7VL9 - chains L and R of the 6 polymer chains in the assembly; structure by electron microscopy, 2.60 A resolution.

Chain L:
Protein: CCL15(26-92)
From: Homo sapiens
UniProt: Q16663 (CCL15_HUMAN); residues 26-92 here correspond to UniProt positions 47-113 (UniProt number = residue number + 21)
Amino-acid sequence (76 residues; each row starts with the number of its first residue):
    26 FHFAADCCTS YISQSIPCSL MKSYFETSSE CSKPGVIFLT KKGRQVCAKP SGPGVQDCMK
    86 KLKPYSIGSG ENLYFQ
Disordered / not traced: 91-101
Construct notes: expression tag (93-101)
Disulfide bonds: Cys32-Cys56, Cys33-Cys72, Cys43-Cys83

Chain R:
Protein: C-C chemokine receptor type 1
From: Homo sapiens
UniProt: P32246 (CCR1_HUMAN); residues 1-355 here = UniProt positions 1-355
Amino-acid sequence (365 residues; numbered -3 to 361; the number before each row is that of its first residue; numbers below 1 keep their minus sign (Gly-3 is residue -3)):
    -3 GGSGMETPNT TEDYDTTTEF DYGDATPCQK VNERAFGAQL LPPLYSLVFV IGLVGNILVV
    57 LVLVQYKRLK NMTSIYLLNL AISDLLFLFT LPFWIDYKLK DDWVFGDAMC KILSGFYYTG
   117 LYSEIFFIIL LTIDRYLAIV HAVFALRART VTFGVITSII IWALAILASM PGLYFSKTQW
   177 EFTHHTCSLH FPHESLREWK LFQALKLNLF GLVLPLLVMI ICYTGIIKIL LRRPNEKKSK
   237 AVRLIFVIMI IFFLFWTPYN LTILISVFQD FLFTHECEQS RHLDLAVQVT EVIAYTHCCV
   297 NPVIYAFVGE RFRKYLRQLF HRRVAVHLVK WLPFLSVDRL ERVSSTSPST GEHELSAGFL
   357 EVLFQ
Disordered / not traced: -3 to 16, 319-361
Construct notes: expression tag (-3 to 0, 356-361)
UniProt features mapped onto this chain:
  - glycosylation: Asn5 (N-linked (GlcNAc...) asparagine)
Disulfide bonds: Cys24-Cys273, Cys106-Cys183
Reported in the primary citation:
  - mutagenesis - C24A: decreased signaling with CCL15(26-92) (chain L)
  - conformationally variable residues (side-chain flip): Trp90, Tyr291
  - contacts within the chain: Tyr113-Tyr291 (hydrogen bond), Tyr255-Tyr291
  - mutagenesis - Y291A: unchanged signaling with CCL15(26-92) (chain L)
  - mutagenesis - Y291A: unchanged signaling in response to CCL15L
  - mutagenesis - Y291F: unchanged signaling in response to CCL15S
  - mutagenesis - Y113A/Y255A: decreased expression
  - mutagenesis - T86A/W90A, Y113F/Y255F: increased signaling with CCL15(26-92) (chain L)

How chain L and chain R interact:
Pairs across the interface (65):
  Phe26(L) with Tyr41(R), hydrophobic; Thr86(R); Trp90(R), hydrophobic; Lys94(R); Tyr113(R), hydrophobic; Glu287(R)
  His27(L) with Asp280(R), salt bridge; Val283(R); Gln284(R); Glu287(R)
  Phe28(L) with Arg30(R); Tyr93(R), hydrophobic; Asp97(R)
  Ala29(L) with Arg30(R), hydrogen bond (backbone-side chain); Asp280(R)
  Ala30(L) with Arg30(R)
  Asp31(L) with Gln25(R); Lys26(R), hydrogen bond (side chain-backbone); Arg30(R), salt bridge
  Cys32(L) with Pro23(R); Cys24(R)
  Thr34(L) with Cys24(R); Glu272(R); Cys273(R)
  Ser35(L) with Ala21(R)
  Tyr36(L) with Ala21(R)
  Gln39(L) with Asp20(R)
  Met46(L) with Tyr18(R), hydrophobic
  Ser48(L) with Phe178(R)
  Phe50(L) with Gln175(R); Glu177(R)
  Glu51(L) with Lys173(R), salt bridge; Gln175(R), hydrogen bond; His186(R)
  Thr52(L) with His186(R)
  Ser53(L) with Ser184(R), hydrogen bond
  Ser54(L) with His186(R), hydrogen bond (side chain-backbone); Phe187(R), hydrogen bond (side chain-backbone); Leu192(R); Lys196(R), hydrogen bond (backbone-side chain)
  Glu55(L) with Lys196(R)
  Cys56(L) with Leu192(R); Lys196(R), hydrogen bond (backbone-side chain)
  Ser57(L) with Leu192(R); Arg193(R), hydrogen bond (backbone-side chain); Gln265(R); Asp266(R), hydrogen bond
  Lys58(L) with Arg193(R)
  Pro59(L) with His189(R); Leu192(R)
  Ile62(L) with Pro23(R), hydrophobic; Phe178(R), hydrophobic
  Leu64(L) with Phe178(R), hydrophobic
  Thr65(L) with Tyr18(R)
  Lys67(L) with Tyr18(R)
  Arg69(L) with Tyr18(R); Gly19(R)
  Gln70(L) with Ala21(R); Pro23(R); Gln25(R), hydrogen bond; Phe178(R)
  Val71(L) with Tyr18(R), hydrophobic; Ala21(R)
  Cys72(L) with Pro23(R), hydrophobic
  Pro75(L) with His189(R)
Also at the interface, not in a pair above, chain L (36 interface residues in all): Cys33, Ile37, Ser38, Leu45
Also at the interface, not in a pair above, chain R (41 interface residues in all): Thr22, Leu87, Thr182, Leu185, Ser262, Tyr291
The authors on this interface:
  - specific contacts: His27(L)-Glu287(R) (backbone contact), Gln25(R)-Asp31(L), Leu87(R)-Phe26(L), Trp90(R)-Phe26(L), Tyr113(R)-Phe26(L), Asp280(R)-His27(L), Tyr291(R)-Phe26(L) (hydrophobic contact)
  - interface residues, chain L: Phe50(L)
  - interface residues, chain R: Asp17(R), Cys24(R)

In short:
36 residues of chain L and 41 residues of chain R are in contact; the contacts include 11 hydrogen bonds and 3
salt bridges. Among the polar pairs are His27(L)-Asp280(R), Asp31(L)-Arg30(R) and Glu51(L)-Lys173(R). The
authors report a backbone contact between His27(L) and Glu287(R); contacts between Gln25(R) and Asp31(L),
Leu87(R) and Phe26(L) and Trp90(R) and Phe26(L) among others; a hydrophobic contact between Tyr291(R) and
Phe26(L). The paper reports that T86A/W90A and Y113F/Y255F of chain R increase signaling with CCL15(26-92)
(chain L); interface residues Phe50(L) and Asp17(R) among others; 6 substitutions were tested in all.
Here chain L is CCL15(26-92) and chain R is C-C chemokine receptor type 1, both from Homo sapiens. Entry 7VL9
(Cryo-EM structure of the CCL15(26-92) bound CCR1-Gi complex) was determined by electron microscopy (same
publication as 7VL8 and 7VLA).
